9DWH - chains J and L of the 12 polymer chains in the assembly; structure by electron microscopy, 3.30 A resolution.

[Chain J]
Molecule: 601 J strand (non-damaged strand)
Sequence (147 nucleotides; each row starts with the number of its first residue):
     1 ATCGGATGTA TATATCTGAC ACGTGCCTGG AGACTAGGGA GTAATCCCCT TGGCGGTTAA
    61 AACGCGGGGG ACAGCGCGTA CGTGCGTTTA AGCGGTGCTA GAGCTGTCTA CGACCAATTG
   121 AGCGGCCTCG GCACCGGGAT TCTCGAT

[Chain L]
Name: DNA polymerase beta
From: Homo sapiens
Notes: EC 2.7.7.7, 4.2.99.-
UniProt: P06746 (DPOLB_HUMAN); numbering as in UniProt (aligned over 1-335)
Chain sequence (335 residues; numbered 1 to 335; the number before each row is that of its first residue):
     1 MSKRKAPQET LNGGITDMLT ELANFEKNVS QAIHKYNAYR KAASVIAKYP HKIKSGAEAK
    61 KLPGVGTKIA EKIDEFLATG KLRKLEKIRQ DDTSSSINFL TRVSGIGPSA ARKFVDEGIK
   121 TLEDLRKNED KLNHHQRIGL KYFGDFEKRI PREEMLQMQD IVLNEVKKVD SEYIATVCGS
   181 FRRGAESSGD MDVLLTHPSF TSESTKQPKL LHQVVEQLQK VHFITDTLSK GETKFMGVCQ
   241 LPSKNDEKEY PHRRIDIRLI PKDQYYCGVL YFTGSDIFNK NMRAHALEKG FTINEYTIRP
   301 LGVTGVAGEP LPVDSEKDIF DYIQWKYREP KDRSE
Disordered / not traced: 1-10, 205-206
Swiss-Prot annotation at these positions:
  - region: Arg-183 to Asp-192 (DNA-binding)
  - active site: Lys-72 (Nucleophile)
  - binding site (K(+)): Lys-60, Leu-62, Val-65, Thr-101, Val-103, Ile-106
  - binding site (Na(+)): Lys-60, Leu-62, Val-65, Thr-101, Val-103, Ile-106
  - binding site (dATP): Arg-149, Ser-180, Arg-183, Gly-189, Asp-190
  - binding site (dCTP): Arg-149, Ser-180, Arg-183, Gly-189, Asp-190
  - binding site (dGTP): Arg-149, Ser-180, Arg-183, Gly-189, Asp-190, Asp-192
  - binding site (dTTP): Arg-149, Ser-180, Arg-183, Gly-189, Asp-190
  - binding site (Mg(2+)): Asp-190, Asp-192, Asp-256
  - modified residue: Lys-72 (N6-acetyllysine), Arg-83 (Omega-N-methylarginine), Arg-152 (Omega-N-methylarginine)
  - cross-link (Glycyl lysine isopeptide (Lys-Gly)): Lys-41 (interchain with G-Cter in ubiquitin), Lys-61 (interchain with G-Cter in ubiquitin), Lys-81 (interchain with G-Cter in ubiquitin)
  - natural variant: Leu-22 (L22P: Found in a gastric cancer sample; uncertain significance), Tyr-39 (Y39C: Found in a gastric cancer sample; uncertain significance), Gly-118 (G118V: Decreased DNA-directed DNA polymerase activity), Arg-137 (R137Q: Decreased function in base-excision repair), Arg-149 (R149I: Decreased DNA-directed DNA polymerase activity), Asp-160 (D160N: Found in a gastric cancer sample; uncertain significance), Cys-239 (C239R: Found in a gastric cancer sample; uncertain significance), Lys-289 (K289M: Found in a colon cancer sample; uncertain significance), Asn-294 (N294D: Found in a gastric cancer sample; uncertain significance), Glu-295 (E295K: Found in a gastric cancer sample; uncertain significance)
  - mutagenesis: Phe-25 (F25W: No effect on 5'-dRP lyase activity. Decreased ssDNA binding), His-34 (H34G: Decreased 5'-dRP lyase activity. Decreased ssDNA binding), Lys-35 (K35A: Decreased 5'-dRP lyase activity. Decreased ssDNA binding. Loss of 5'-dRP lyase activity; when associated with A-68 and A-72. Decreased ssDNA binding; when associated with A-68 and A-72 ...), Tyr-39 (Y39F: No effect on 5'-dRP lyase activity; Y39Q: Abolishes DNA polymerase and 5'-dRP lyase activity), Lys-41 (K41R: Abolishes ubiquitination; when associated with R-61 and R-81), Lys-60 (K60A: Decreased 5'-dRP lyase activity. Decreased ssDNA binding), Lys-61 (K61R: Abolishes ubiquitination; when associated with R-41 and R-81), Lys-68 (K68A: No effect on 5'-dRP lyase activity. Decreased ssDNA binding. Loss of 5'-dRP lyase activity; when associated with A-35 and A-72. Decreased ssDNA binding; when associated with A-35 and A-72 ...), Glu-71 (E71Q: No effect on 5'-dRP lyase activity. No effect on structure shown by circular dichroism. No effect on ssDNA binding), Lys-72 (K72A: Severely reduced 5'-dRP lyase activity. Does not affect ssDNA binding. Loss of 5'-dRP lyase activity; when associated with A-35 and A-68. Decreased ssDNA binding ...), Glu-75 (E75A: Slightly decreased 5'-dRP lyase activity. Decreased ssDNA binding. No effect on structure shown by circular dichroism), Lys-81 (K81R: Abolishes ubiquitination; when associated with R-41 and R-61), 5 further mutagenesis entries in UniProt

[Chain J / chain L interface]
Contacting residue pairs - 11 pairs, chain J then chain L:
  DG29(J) / His-34(L)  stacking on the base
  DG30(J) / Tyr-271(L)  base contact
  DA33(J) / Thr-233(L)  hydrogen bond to the phosphate
  DA33(J) / Lys-234(L)  hydrogen bond to the phosphate
  DC34(J) / Ser-229(L)  phosphate contact
  DC34(J) / Thr-233(L)  hydrogen bond to the phosphate
  DC34(J) / Lys-234(L)  sugar contact
  DT35(J) / Ser-229(L)  phosphate contact
  DT35(J) / Lys-230(L)  phosphate contact
  DA36(J) / Asn-133(L)  phosphate contact
  DA36(J) / His-134(L)  salt bridge to the phosphate
Interface residues without a listed pair, chain L (10 interface residues in all): Gly-231, Glu-232

[In short]
Chain J and chain L form an interface of 6 and 10 residues respectively; the contacts include 3 hydrogen
bonds, 1 salt bridge and 1 aromatic stacking contact. Polar pairs include DA33(J)/Thr-233(L),
DA33(J)/Lys-234(L) and DC34(J)/Thr-233(L).
Here chain J is 601 J strand (non-damaged strand) and chain L is DNA polymerase beta (Homo sapiens). Entry
9DWH (DNA Polymerase Beta bound to a nucleosome containing a 1-nt gap at SHL-4.5 (State 2, composite)) was
determined by electron microscopy.
